Entry 8I02 (electron microscopy, 2.90 A resolution); this record covers chains B and G of the 7 polymer chains in the assembly.

Chain B:
Name: Histone deacetylase clr6
Organism: Schizosaccharomyces pombe
Notes: EC 3.5.1.98
Reference sequence: O59702 (CLR6_SCHPO); residues 1-405 here = UniProt positions 1-405
Amino-acid sequence (405 residues; row label = number of the first residue in the row):
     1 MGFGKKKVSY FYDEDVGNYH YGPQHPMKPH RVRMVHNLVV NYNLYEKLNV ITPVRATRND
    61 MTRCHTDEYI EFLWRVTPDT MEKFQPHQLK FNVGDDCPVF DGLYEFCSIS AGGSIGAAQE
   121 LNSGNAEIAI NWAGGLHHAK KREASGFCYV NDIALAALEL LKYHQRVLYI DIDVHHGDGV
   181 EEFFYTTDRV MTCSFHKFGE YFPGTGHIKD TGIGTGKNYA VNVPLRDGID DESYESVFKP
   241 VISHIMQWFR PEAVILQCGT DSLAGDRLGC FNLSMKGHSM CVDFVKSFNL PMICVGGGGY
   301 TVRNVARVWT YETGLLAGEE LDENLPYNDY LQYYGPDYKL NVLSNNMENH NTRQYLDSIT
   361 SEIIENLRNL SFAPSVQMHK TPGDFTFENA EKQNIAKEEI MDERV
Disordered / not traced: 1-5, 375-405
Swiss-Prot annotation at these positions:
  - active site: His-138
Ion coordination: K+ site 1: Asp-171, Asp-173, His-175, Phe-195; Zn2+: Asp-173, His-175; K+ site 2: Phe-184, Thr-187, Val-190

Chain G:
Name: Uncharacterized protein C2F7.07c
Organism: Schizosaccharomyces pombe
Reference sequence: Q09698 (YA27_SCHPO); numbering as in UniProt (aligned over 1-607)
Amino-acid sequence (607 residues; numbered 1 to 607; the number before each row is that of its first residue):
     1 MDAKPWNHTS EAFQASILED LKIIQKAGAE RNAKSSHGSI NSRSASPNKA TSRRNRAQNG
    61 NSNGRASVDN SDDGSKDDLD YSPSVKRKHV NGEGAEKGDH DTSNNGPSIT KLRRKVRRTY
   121 DTKDGFVAWN TLDDDFRPIV PDQERSRKIN PQKGNNNNLL KENKSLKTTA KDLSDISSSS
   181 MKKANNSSKP LFSGKLTFKA NIPVPTSEVV TENNVTRNVT VYSNQKHLGN ESENFNDMEG
   241 RAEDISSNEL LPTPEEYPYR YNNDYCSACH GPGNFLCCET CPNSFHFTCI DPPIEEKNLP
   301 DDAWYCNECK HHSLYNELDE QEELESNVKE EGTMVDVWMQ LCTYIDSHNP IQFHLPHSIS
   361 SFFRGVGSGV MGEYIETDVL KHLKSSRRSN GEERDPLLLK SKSGTPILCF RCHKSALVSQ
   421 SILACDYCNS YWHPDCLNPP LATLPSNLRK WKCPNHSDHV TPRYRLPEKA KVIRVGLPRG
   481 FKNKGNIVID ENEDEPSVQT IQLQGKIRVV PSKPFKLNFL EQIRDNVINL RKMVEQDEQL
   541 CIETFSKFDF YATRDCELPL RILCDVANDN LENDDYVLAL RDLLRISKWD PNQPVPAPFD
   601 LANLLSY
Disordered / not traced: 1-261, 308-332, 382-393, 491-514, 607
Swiss-Prot annotation at these positions:
  - zinc finger: Asn-263 to His-312 (PHD-type 1), Pro-406 to His-459 (PHD-type 2)
Ion coordination: Zn2+ site 1: Cys-266, Cys-269, His-286, Cys-289; Zn2+ site 2: Cys-409, Cys-412, Cys-436; Zn2+ site 3: Cys-425, Cys-453

How chain B and chain G interact:
Residue-residue contacts (24):
  Arg-166(B) with Ile-586(G)
  Asp-188(B) with Lys-588(G), salt bridge
  Phe-198(B) with Ala-442(G)
  Gly-199(B) with Thr-443(G)
  Arg-226(B) with Asp-435(G), salt bridge; Leu-441(G), hydrogen bond (side chain-backbone); Ala-442(G), hydrogen bond (side chain-backbone)
  Trp-248(B) with Asp-582(G); Ile-586(G)
  Arg-250(B) with Leu-604(G); Leu-605(G)
  His-350(B) with Gln-420(G)
  Thr-352(B) with Ser-419(G); Gln-420(G); Asp-435(G), hydrogen bond
  Gln-354(B) with Asp-435(G), hydrogen bond (side chain-backbone)
  Tyr-355(B) with Pro-440(G); Ala-442(G)
  Ser-358(B) with Pro-440(G)
  Leu-370(B) with Arg-585(G), hydrogen bond (backbone-side chain)
  Ser-371(B) with Arg-581(G); Asp-582(G), hydrogen bond
  Ala-373(B) with Arg-585(G), hydrogen bond (backbone-side chain)
  Pro-374(B) with Arg-585(G)
Interface residues without a listed pair, chain B (22 interface residues in all): Lys-209, Gln-247, Phe-249, Asn-349, Ile-359, Glu-362
Interface residues without a listed pair, chain G (18 interface residues in all): Pro-434, Asn-438, Leu-583, Ser-587

Overview:
Chain B and chain G form an interface of 22 and 18 residues respectively; the contacts include 7 hydrogen
bonds and 2 salt bridges. Polar pairs include Asp-188(B)/Lys-588(G), Arg-226(B)/Asp-435(G) and
Arg-226(B)/Leu-441(G). UniProt lists active-site residue His-138(B) on chain B.
Here chain B is Histone deacetylase clr6 and chain G is Uncharacterized protein C2F7.07c, both from
Schizosaccharomyces pombe. Entry 8I02 (Cryo-EM structure of the SIN3S complex from S. pombe) was determined by
electron microscopy (same publication as 8I03).
